PDB entry 5VK2 | X-ray diffraction, 3.20 A resolution | chains b and G of the 12 polymer chains in the assembly

Chain b:
Name: Pre-glycoprotein polyprotein GP complex
From: Lassa virus (strain Mouse/Sierra Leone/Josiah/1976)
Reference sequence: P08669 (GLYC_LASSJ); residues 260-423 here = UniProt positions 260-423
Amino-acid sequence (164 residues; numbered 260 to 423; the number before each row is that of its first residue):
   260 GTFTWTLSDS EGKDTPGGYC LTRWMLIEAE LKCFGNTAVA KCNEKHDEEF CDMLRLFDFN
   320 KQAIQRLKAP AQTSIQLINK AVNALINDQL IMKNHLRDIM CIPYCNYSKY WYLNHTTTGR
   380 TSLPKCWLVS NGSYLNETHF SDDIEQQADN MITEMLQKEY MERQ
Unresolved in the structure: 419-423
Construct notes: engineered mutation P329 (Glu in P08669), T332 (Met in P08669), C360 (Gly in P08669)
Disulfide bonds: C279-C292, C301-C310, C364-C385
Covalent attachments: glycan linked to N365, N395; N-acetylglucosamine (NAG) linked to N373

Chain G:
Name: Fab 37.7H light chain
From: Homo sapiens
Notes: antibody fragment or engineered binder
Amino-acid sequence (217 residues; each row starts with the number of its first residue):
     1 DQSALTQPAS VSGSPGQSIT ISCTGTGSDI GGYNFVSWYQ QYPGKAPKLI IYEVRIRASG
    61 VSNRFSGSKS GNTASLTISG LQAEDEADYY CNSYSIHSPW VFGGGTKLTV LRQPKAAPSV
   121 TLFPPSSEEL QANKATLVCL ISDFYPGAVT VAWKADSSPV KAGVETTTPS KQSNNKYAAS
   181 SYLSLTPEQW KSHRSYSCQV THEGSTVEKT VAPTECS
Unresolved in the structure: 1-2, 214-217
Disulfide bonds: C23-C91, C139-C198

Chain b / chain G interface:
Pairs across the interface - 12 pairs, chain b then chain G:
  C360(b) - N34(G)  hydrogen bond
  P362(b) - F35(G)  hydrophobic
  S389(b) - G32(G)  hydrogen bond (side chain-backbone)
  S389(b) - Y33(G)
  N390(b) - G31(G)  hydrogen bond (side chain-backbone)
  L394(b) - Y33(G)  hydrophobic
  N395(b) - Y33(G)  hydrogen bond
  N395(b) - I96(G)
  T397(b) - P99(G)
  H398(b) - Y33(G)
  H398(b) - Y94(G)
  H398(b) - S95(G)  hydrogen bond (side chain-backbone)

Overview:
The interface between chain b and chain G involves 8 residues on one side and 9 on the other; the contacts
include 5 hydrogen bonds. Polar contacts include C360(b)-N34(G), S389(b)-G32(G) and N390(b)-G31(G).
N-acetylglucosamine is covalently linked to N373(b).
Chain b is Pre-glycoprotein polyprotein GP complex (Lassa virus (strain Mouse/Sierra Leone/Josiah/1976)) and
chain G is Fab 37.7H light chain (Homo sapiens); the structure, Structural basis for antibody-mediated
neutralization of Lassa virus, was determined by X-ray diffraction.
